Entry 8VE8 (electron microscopy, 2.80 A resolution); this record covers chains C and c of the 8 polymer chains in the assembly.

== Chain C ==
Name: Glycoprotein G1
Organism: Lassa virus Josiah
UniProt: P08669 (GLYC_LASSJ); residue numbers follow UniProt; this construct covers 1-259
Amino-acid sequence (259 residues; numbered 1 to 259; the number before each row is that of its first residue):
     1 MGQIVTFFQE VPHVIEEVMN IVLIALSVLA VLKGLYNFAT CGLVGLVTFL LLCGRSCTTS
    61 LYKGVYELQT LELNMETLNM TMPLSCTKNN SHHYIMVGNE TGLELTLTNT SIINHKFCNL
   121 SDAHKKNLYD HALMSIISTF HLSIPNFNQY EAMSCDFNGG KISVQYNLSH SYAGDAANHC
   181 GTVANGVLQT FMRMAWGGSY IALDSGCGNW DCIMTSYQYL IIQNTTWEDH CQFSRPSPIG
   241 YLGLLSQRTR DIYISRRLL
Unresolved in the structure: 1-59, 170-178
Sequence notes: conflict Cys-207 (Arg in P08669)
Disulfide bonds: Cys-86/Cys-231, Cys-118/Cys-155, Cys-180/Cys-212
Covalent attachments: N-acetylglucosamine (NAG) linked to Asn-79, Asn-89, Asn-99, Asn-119, Asn-167, Asn-224; glycan linked to Asn-109
UniProt features mapped onto this chain:
  - binding site (Zn(2+)): Cys-57
  - site: Lys-33 (Important for GP-C-mediated membrane fusion), Thr-58, Thr-59 (Cleavage), Leu-259 (Cleavage)
  - lipidation: Gly-2 (N-myristoyl glycine)
  - glycosylation (N-linked (GlcNAc...) asparagine): Asn-79, Asn-89, Asn-99, Asn-109, Asn-119, Asn-167, Asn-224
  - mutagenesis: Gly-54 (G54A: No effect on SSP cleavage), Ser-56 (S56A: Complete loss of SSP cleavage), Thr-58 (T58A: Complete loss of SSP cleavage), Ser-60 (S60A: No effect on SSP cleavage)
From the paper describing this entry:
  - post-translational modification sites: Asn-89, Asn-109, Asn-167

== Chain c ==
Name: Glycoprotein G2
Organism: Lassa virus Josiah
UniProt: P08669 (GLYC_LASSJ); residue numbers follow UniProt; this construct covers 260-424
Amino-acid sequence (406 residues; numbered 260 to 665; the number before each row is that of its first residue):
   260 GTFTWTLSDS EGKDTPGGYC LTRWMLIEAE LKCFGNTAVA KCNEKHDEEF CDMLRLFDFN
   320 KQAIQRLKAP AQMSIQLINK AVNALINDQL IMKNHLRDIM CIPYCNYSKY WYLNHTTTGR
   380 TSLPKCWLVS NGSYLNETHF SDDIEQQADN MITEMLQKEY MERQGGSGGS GGSGGSGGSE
   440 KAAKAEEAAR KMEELFKKHK IVAVLRANSV EEAIEKAVAV FAGGVHLIEI TFTVPDADTV
   500 IKALSVLKEK GAIIGAGTVT SVEQCRKAVE SGAEFIVSPH LDEEISQFCK EKGVFYMPGV
   560 MTPTELVKAM KLGHDILKLF PGEVVGPEFV KAMKGPFPNV KFVPTGGVDL DNVCEWFDAG
   620 VLAVGVGDAL VEGDPDEVRE KAKEFVEKIR GCTEGSLEWS HPQFEK
Unresolved in the structure: 414-665
Sequence notes: conflict Pro-329 (Glu in P08669), Cys-360 (Gly in P08669); expression tag (425-665)
Disulfide bonds: Cys-279/Cys-292, Cys-301/Cys-310, Cys-364/Cys-385
Covalent attachments: glycan linked to Asn-365; N-acetylglucosamine (NAG) linked to Asn-373, Asn-390, Asn-395
UniProt features mapped onto this chain:
  - glycosylation (N-linked (GlcNAc...) asparagine): Asn-365, Asn-373, Asn-390, Asn-395

== Interface between chain C and chain c ==
Contacting residue pairs (107; chain C residue first):
  Tyr-62(C) / Glu-396(c)  hydrogen bond
  Tyr-62(C) / Ile-403(c)  hydrophobic
  Tyr-62(C) / Glu-404(c)
  Lys-63(C) / Glu-404(c)  salt bridge
  Lys-63(C) / Ala-407(c)
  Val-65(C) / Asn-373(c)
  Val-65(C) / His-374(c)
  Val-65(C) / Thr-375(c)  hydrogen bond (backbone-backbone)
  Tyr-66(C) / Asn-373(c)
  Tyr-66(C) / His-374(c)
  Tyr-66(C) / Met-410(c)  hydrophobic
  Tyr-66(C) / Ile-411(c)
  Glu-67(C) / Tyr-371(c)
  Glu-67(C) / Leu-372(c)
  Glu-67(C) / Asn-373(c)  hydrogen bond (backbone-backbone)
  Leu-68(C) / Trp-370(c)  hydrophobic
  Leu-68(C) / Tyr-371(c)
  Leu-68(C) / Glu-396(c)
  Leu-68(C) / Ile-403(c)  hydrophobic
  Gln-69(C) / Trp-370(c)
  Gln-69(C) / Tyr-371(c)  hydrogen bond (backbone-backbone)
  Gln-69(C) / Asn-373(c)  hydrogen bond
  Thr-70(C) / Lys-291(c)  hydrogen bond (backbone-side chain)
  Thr-70(C) / Tyr-369(c)
  Thr-70(C) / Trp-386(c)
  Leu-71(C) / Leu-285(c)  hydrophobic
  Leu-71(C) / Lys-291(c)
  Leu-71(C) / Phe-293(c)  hydrophobic
  Leu-71(C) / Phe-309(c)  hydrophobic
  Leu-71(C) / Lys-368(c)
  Leu-71(C) / Tyr-369(c)  hydrogen bond (backbone-backbone)
  Leu-71(C) / Tyr-371(c)  hydrophobic
  Leu-71(C) / Pro-383(c)  hydrophobic
  Glu-72(C) / Leu-285(c)
  Glu-72(C) / Ile-286(c)  hydrogen bond (backbone-backbone)
  Glu-72(C) / Ser-367(c)
  Leu-73(C) / Leu-280(c)  hydrophobic
  Leu-73(C) / Met-284(c)
  Leu-73(C) / Leu-285(c)  hydrophobic
  Leu-73(C) / Ile-286(c)
  Leu-73(C) / Met-312(c)  hydrophobic
  Leu-73(C) / Phe-316(c)  hydrophobic
  Leu-73(C) / Ser-367(c)  hydrogen bond (backbone-backbone)
  Leu-73(C) / Tyr-369(c)  hydrophobic
  Asn-74(C) / Trp-283(c)
  Asn-74(C) / Met-284(c)  hydrogen bond (backbone-backbone)
  Asn-74(C) / Leu-285(c)
  Asn-74(C) / Ile-286(c)
  Asn-74(C) / Phe-316(c)
  Met-75(C) / Met-312(c)  hydrophobic
  Met-75(C) / Tyr-366(c)
  Thr-77(C) / Trp-283(c)
  Thr-77(C) / Phe-316(c)
  Thr-77(C) / Asn-319(c)  hydrogen bond (backbone-side chain)
  Leu-78(C) / Leu-315(c)
  Leu-78(C) / Phe-316(c)  hydrophobic
  Leu-78(C) / Asn-319(c)
  Asn-79(C) / Met-332(c)
  Met-80(C) / Ile-323(c)  hydrophobic
  Met-80(C) / Met-332(c)
  Thr-81(C) / Phe-318(c)
  Thr-81(C) / Asn-319(c)  hydrogen bond
  Thr-81(C) / Ala-322(c)
  Thr-81(C) / Ile-337(c)
  Met-82(C) / Leu-315(c)
  Met-82(C) / Met-332(c)
  Met-82(C) / Ile-337(c)  hydrophobic
  Pro-83(C) / Ile-334(c)  hydrophobic
  Val-97(C) / Met-332(c)  hydrophobic
  Val-97(C) / Ile-334(c)  hydrophobic
  Gly-98(C) / Met-332(c)
  Ala-132(C) / Met-332(c)
  Ala-132(C) / Ile-334(c)
  Ser-135(C) / Asn-338(c)  hydrogen bond
  Ile-136(C) / Ile-334(c)  hydrophobic
  Arg-193(C) / Met-351(c)
  Arg-193(C) / His-354(c)
  Trp-196(C) / Asn-353(c)
  Trp-196(C) / His-354(c)  hydrogen bond
  Trp-196(C) / Asp-357(c)  hydrogen bond
  Trp-196(C) / Tyr-363(c)  hydrophobic
  Trp-196(C) / Cys-364(c)
  Trp-196(C) / Tyr-366(c)  hydrophobic
  Tyr-200(C) / Asn-390(c)
  Tyr-200(C) / Gly-391(c)  hydrogen bond (side chain-backbone)
  Cys-207(C) / Asp-357(c)
  Cys-207(C) / Ile-358(c)
  Cys-207(C) / Met-359(c)
  Cys-207(C) / Cys-360(c)  hydrogen bond
  Gly-208(C) / Ile-358(c)  hydrogen bond (backbone-backbone)
  Gly-208(C) / Cys-360(c)  hydrogen bond (backbone-side chain)
  Trp-210(C) / His-354(c)
  Trp-210(C) / Ile-358(c)  hydrophobic
  Arg-235(C) / Ile-286(c)
  Arg-235(C) / Ser-367(c)
  Ile-239(C) / Met-312(c)  hydrophobic
  Ile-239(C) / Ile-350(c)  hydrophobic
  Ile-239(C) / Tyr-366(c)  hydrophobic
  Tyr-241(C) / Ile-334(c)
  Tyr-241(C) / Asn-338(c)  hydrogen bond
  Leu-242(C) / Leu-315(c)  hydrophobic
  Leu-242(C) / Ile-337(c)  hydrophobic
  Leu-242(C) / Val-341(c)  hydrophobic
  Leu-242(C) / Ile-345(c)  hydrophobic
  Leu-245(C) / Asn-338(c)
  Leu-245(C) / Val-341(c)  hydrophobic
  Ser-246(C) / Asp-347(c)  hydrogen bond
Other interface residues (no listed pair), chain C (43 interface residues in all): Ser-60, Asp-130, Met-192, Gly-206, Asn-209, Gly-243
Other interface residues (no listed pair), chain c (57 interface residues in all): Gln-331, Asn-342, Asn-365, Ser-400, Asp-408

== Overview ==
43 residues of chain C face 57 of chain c across their interface, with 21 hydrogen bonds and 1 salt bridge.
Polar contacts include Lys-63(C)/Glu-404(c), Tyr-62(C)/Glu-396(c) and Gln-69(C)/Asn-373(c). Covalently linked
N-acetylglucosamine: at Asn-79(C), Asn-89(C), Asn-99(C), Asn-119(C), Asn-167(C) and Asn-224(C).
N-acetylglucosamine is covalently linked to Asn-373(c), Asn-390(c) and Asn-395(c). From the paper:
modification sites Asn-89(C), Asn-109(C) and Asn-167(C).
Here chain C is Glycoprotein G1 and chain c is Glycoprotein G2, both from Lassa virus Josiah. Entry 8VE8
(Lineage IV Lassa virus glycoprotein (Josiah) in complex with rabbit polyclonal antibody (GP1-A epitope)) was
determined by electron microscopy (same publication as 8TYC, 8TYE, 8VCV, 9CJ7, 9CJ8, 9CK7 and 9CK8).
